1NJF - chain A; structure by X-ray diffraction, 2.30 A resolution.

== Chain A ==
Protein: DNA polymerase III subunit gamma
Source organism: Escherichia coli
Notes: EC 2.7.7.7; fragment: N-terminal domains 1 and 2
UniProtKB: P06710 (DPO3X_ECOLI); residue numbers follow UniProt; this construct covers 1-243
Chain sequence (250 residues; each row starts with the number of its first residue; numbers below 1 keep their minus sign (Gly-6 is residue -6)):
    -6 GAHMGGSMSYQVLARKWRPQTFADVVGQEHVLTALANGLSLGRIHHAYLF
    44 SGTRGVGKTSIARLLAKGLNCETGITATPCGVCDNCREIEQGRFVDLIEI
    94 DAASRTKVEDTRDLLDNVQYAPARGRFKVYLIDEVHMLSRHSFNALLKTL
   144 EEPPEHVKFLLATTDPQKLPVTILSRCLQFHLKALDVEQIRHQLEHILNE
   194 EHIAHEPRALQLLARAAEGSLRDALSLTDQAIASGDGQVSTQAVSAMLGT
Unresolved in the structure: -6 to 4
Construct notes: cloning artifact (-6 to 0)
Metal / ion sites: Zn2+: Cys64, Cys73, Cys76, Cys79
Residues lining bound ligands: ATP-gamma-S (AGS; phosphothiophosphoric acid-adenylate ester): Ala7, Trp10, Arg11, Pro12, Asp17, Val18, Val19, Gln21, Thr46, Arg47, Gly48, Val49, Gly50, Lys51, Thr52, Ser53, Glu127, Thr157, Leu178, Gln186, Leu214, Arg215, Leu218
What the authors report for this chain:
  - binding site for ATP-gamma-S: Lys51, Thr52, Ser53, Arg98
  - conformationally variable residues (domain motion): Gly212 to Ala217

== In short ==
Chain A binds ATP-gamma-S. The Zn2+ site is built by Cys64, Cys73, Cys76 and Cys79. The paper reports a
binding site for ATP-gamma-S at Lys51, Thr52 and Ser53 among others; conformational variability at Gly212.
Chain A is DNA polymerase III subunit gamma (Escherichia coli); the structure, Nucleotide bound form of an
isolated E. coli clamp loader gamma subunit, was determined by X-ray diffraction together with 1NJG from the
same study.
